PDB entry 6N0F | electron microscopy, 3.90 A resolution | chains GB and GC of the 51 polymer chains in the assembly

Chain GB (and GC):
Molecule: Microcompartments protein
Organism: Haliangium ochraceum (strain DSM 14365 / JCM 11303 / SMP-2)
Notes: chain GC of this document is another copy of the same molecule, construct and numbering; everything in this record applies to it too
UniProtKB: D0LID5 (D0LID5_HALO1); residue numbers follow UniProt; this construct covers 1-99
Chain sequence (99 residues; row label = number of the first residue in the row):
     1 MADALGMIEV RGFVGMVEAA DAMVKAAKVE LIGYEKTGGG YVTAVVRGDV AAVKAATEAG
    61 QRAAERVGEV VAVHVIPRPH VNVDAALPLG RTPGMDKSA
Disordered / not traced: 1, 94-99
Curated features (UniProtKB/Swiss-Prot):
  - mutagenesis: Lys-28 (K28A: Forms larger hexamer patches, increases hexamer stacking), Arg-78 (R78A: Forms smaller hexamer patches)

How chain GB and chain GC interact:
Pairs across the interface (45; chain GB residue first):
  Arg-11(GB) with Tyr-41(GC)
  Gly-12(GB) with Glu-9(GC)
  Phe-13(GB) with Met-7(GC), hydrophobic; Glu-9(GC), hydrogen bond (backbone-side chain); Glu-35(GC); Thr-37(GC); Thr-43(GC)
  Val-14(GB) with Met-7(GC), hydrophobic; Glu-9(GC); Thr-43(GC); Ala-72(GC), hydrophobic; His-74(GC)
  Met-16(GB) with Leu-87(GC), hydrophobic
  Val-17(GB) with Met-7(GC), hydrophobic; Ile-76(GC), hydrophobic; Leu-87(GC), hydrophobic
  Glu-18(GB) with His-74(GC), salt bridge
  Asp-21(GB) with Ile-76(GC); Arg-78(GC); Pro-79(GC); His-80(GC), hydrogen bond (side chain-backbone); Val-83(GC)
  Val-24(GB) with His-80(GC); Asn-82(GC); Val-83(GC), hydrophobic
  Lys-25(GB) with Arg-78(GC), hydrogen bond (side chain-backbone)
  Val-29(GB) with Asn-82(GC)
  Glu-30(GB) with Asn-82(GC)
  Leu-31(GB) with Asn-82(GC), hydrogen bond (backbone-side chain); Ala-86(GC)
  Tyr-34(GB) with Glu-35(GC); Leu-87(GC), hydrophobic; Pro-88(GC)
  Lys-36(GB) with Glu-35(GC), salt bridge
  Gly-38(GB) with Thr-37(GC)
  Gly-39(GB) with Thr-37(GC), hydrogen bond (backbone-backbone); Gly-38(GC); Gly-39(GC)
  Gly-40(GB) with Thr-37(GC), hydrogen bond (backbone-backbone); Gly-38(GC), hydrogen bond (backbone-backbone); Tyr-41(GC)
  Val-42(GB) with Thr-37(GC)
  Val-67(GB) with Val-71(GC); Ala-72(GC); His-74(GC)
Also at the interface, not in a pair above, chain GB (22 interface residues in all): Ala-20, Gly-33
Also at the interface, not in a pair above, chain GC (23 interface residues in all): Leu-5, Ile-8, Lys-36

Overview:
22 residues of chain GB face 23 of chain GC across their interface, with 7 hydrogen bonds and 2 salt bridges.
Polar pairs include Glu-18(GB)/His-74(GC), Lys-36(GB)/Glu-35(GC) and Phe-13(GB)/Glu-9(GC). From UniProt: 2
mutagenesis sites on chain GB.
Chain GB and chain GC are both Microcompartments protein (Haliangium ochraceum (strain DSM 14365 / JCM 11303 /
SMP-2)); the structure, Cryo-EM structure of the HO BMC shell: subregion classified for BMC-T: TD-TSTSTS, was
determined by electron microscopy (same publication as 6MZU, 6MZV, 6MZX, 6MZY, 6N06, 6N07, 6N09 and 6N0G).
